PDB entry 6RFD | electron microscopy, 3.90 A resolution | chains A and B of the 5 polymer chains in the assembly

[Chain A]
Molecule: Tubulin alpha-1B chain
Source organism: Bos taurus
UniProtKB: P81947 (TBA1B_BOVIN); residue numbers follow UniProt; this construct covers 1-37, 47-441
Chain sequence (432 residues; row label = number of the first residue in the row; note: 9 numbers in that range are skipped by the numbering (no residue carries them; nothing is unmodelled there)):
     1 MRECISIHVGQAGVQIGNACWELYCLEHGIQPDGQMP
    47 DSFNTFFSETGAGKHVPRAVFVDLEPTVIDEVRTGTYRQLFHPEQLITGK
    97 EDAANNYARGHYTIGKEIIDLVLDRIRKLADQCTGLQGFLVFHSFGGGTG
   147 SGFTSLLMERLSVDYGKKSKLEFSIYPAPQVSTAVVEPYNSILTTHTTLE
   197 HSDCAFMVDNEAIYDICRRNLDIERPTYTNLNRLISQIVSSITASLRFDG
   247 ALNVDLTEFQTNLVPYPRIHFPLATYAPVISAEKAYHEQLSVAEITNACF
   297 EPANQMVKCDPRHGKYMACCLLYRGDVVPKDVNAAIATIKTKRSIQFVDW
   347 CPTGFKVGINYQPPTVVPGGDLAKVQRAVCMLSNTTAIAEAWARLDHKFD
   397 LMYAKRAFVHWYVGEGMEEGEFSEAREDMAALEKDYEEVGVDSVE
Ligand contacts: GTP (guanosine-5'-triphosphate): Gly-10, Gln-11, Ala-12, Gln-15, Asp-69, Glu-71, Asp-98, Asn-101, Ser-140, Gly-142, Gly-143, Gly-144, Thr-145, Gly-146, Ile-171, Thr-179, Glu-183, Asn-206, Tyr-224, Asn-228, Ile-231

[Chain B]
Molecule: Tubulin beta-2B chain
Source organism: Bos taurus
UniProtKB: Q6B856 (TBB2B_BOVIN); residue numbers follow UniProt; this construct covers 1-429
Chain sequence (429 residues; numbered 1 to 429; the number before each row is that of its first residue):
     1 MREIVHIQAGQCGNQIGAKFWEVISDEHGIDPTGSYHGDSDLQLERINVY
    51 YNEAAGNKYVPRAILVDLEPGTMDSVRSGPFGQIFRPDNFVFGQSGAGNN
   101 WAKGHYTEGAELVDSVLDVVRKESESCDCLQGFQLTHSLGGGTGSGMGTL
   151 LISKIREEYPDRIMNTFSVVPSPKVSDTVVEPYNATLSVHQLVENTDETY
   201 CIDNEALYDICFRTLKLTTPTYGDLNHLVSATMSGVTTCLRFPGQLNADL
   251 RKLAVNMVPFPRLHFFMPGFAPLTSRGSQQYRALTVPELTQQMFDAKNMM
   301 AACDPRHGRYLTVAAVFRGRMSMKEVDEQMLNVQNKNSSYFVEWIPNNVK
   351 TAVCDIPPRGLKMSATFIGNSTAIQELFKRISEQFTAMFRRKAFLHWYTG
   401 EGMDEMEFTEAESNMNDLVSEYQQYQDAT
Sequence notes: conflict Ala-55 (Thr in Q6B856), Val-170 (Met in Q6B856), Ala-296 (Ser in Q6B856), Val-316 (Ile in Q6B856)
Ligand contacts: GDP (guanosine-5'-diphosphate): Gly-10, Gln-11, Cys-12, Gln-15, Glu-69, Ala-97, Ser-138, Gly-140, Gly-141, Gly-142, Thr-143, Gly-144, Asp-177, Asn-204, Tyr-222, Asn-226
Swiss-Prot annotation at these positions:
  - motif: Met-1 to Ile-4 (MREI motif)
  - binding site (GTP): Gln-11, Glu-69, Ser-138, Gly-142, Thr-143, Gly-144, Asn-204, Asn-226
  - binding site (Mg(2+)): Glu-69
  - modified residue: Ser-40 (Phosphoserine), Lys-58 (N6-acetyllysine), Ser-172 (Phosphoserine), Thr-285 (Phosphothreonine), Thr-290 (Phosphothreonine), Arg-318 (Omega-N-methylarginine)
  - cross-link (Glycyl lysine isopeptide (Lys-Gly)): Lys-58 (interchain with G-Cter in ubiquitin), Lys-324 (interchain with G-Cter in ubiquitin)

[Chain A / chain B interface]
Contacting residue pairs - 65 pairs, chain A then chain B:
  Met-1(A) with Gln-94(B)
  Arg-2(A) with Glu-69(B); Pro-70(B); Gly-71(B)
  Asp-245(A) with Ser-75(B)
  Ala-247(A) with Gln-15(B)
  Leu-248(A) with Gln-11(B); Asp-177(B)
  Asn-249(A) with Gln-11(B)
  Asp-251(A) with Glu-69(B)
  Thr-253(A) with Gly-98(B); Lys-103(B)
  Glu-254(A) with Gly-98(B); Asn-99(B)
  Gln-256(A) with Trp-397(B), hydrogen bond (backbone-side chain)
  Thr-257(A) with Gly-98(B), hydrogen bond (side chain-backbone); Asn-99(B); Phe-394(B)
  Asn-258(A) with Asn-99(B); Thr-178(B); Val-179(B); Phe-394(B)
  Val-260(A) with Phe-394(B); His-396(B); Trp-397(B), hydrogen bond (backbone-side chain)
  Pro-261(A) with Ala-393(B); Phe-394(B), hydrogen bond (backbone-backbone)
  Tyr-262(A) with Arg-391(B), hydrogen bond (side chain-backbone); Ala-393(B); His-396(B)
  Pro-263(A) with His-396(B)
  Val-324(A) with Thr-219(B)
  Pro-325(A) with Pro-220(B); Tyr-222(B), hydrophobic
  Lys-326(A) with Tyr-208(B); Phe-212(B); Pro-220(B)
  Asn-329(A) with Val-175(B); Glu-205(B), hydrogen bond; Tyr-208(B)
  Lys-336(A) with Lys-174(B), hydrogen bond (side chain-backbone)
  Trp-346(A) with Ala-387(B); Met-388(B); Arg-391(B); Ala-393(B), hydrophobic; Phe-394(B), hydrophobic
  Pro-348(A) with Gln-384(B)
  Thr-349(A) with Ser-176(B); Thr-178(B); Val-179(B), hydrogen bond (side chain-backbone); Pro-182(B); Gln-384(B)
  Gly-350(A) with Ser-176(B), hydrogen bond (backbone-side chain)
  Phe-351(A) with Ser-176(B); Asp-177(B); Thr-178(B); Val-179(B), hydrogen bond (backbone-backbone)
  Lys-352(A) with Asn-99(B); Asp-177(B)
  Val-353(A) with Asp-177(B), hydrogen bond (backbone-side chain)
  Glu-434(A) with Arg-391(B), hydrogen bond (backbone-side chain)
  Val-435(A) with Arg-391(B)
  Val-437(A) with Arg-391(B), hydrogen bond (backbone-side chain)
  Ser-439(A) with Arg-391(B)
  Glu-441(A) with Arg-390(B)
Interface residues without a listed pair, chain A (39 interface residues in all): Thr-130, Gly-246, Leu-259, Cys-315, Ile-332, Cys-347
Interface residues without a listed pair, chain B (35 interface residues in all): Val-180, Thr-221, Lys-392

[Summary]
The interface between chain A and chain B involves 39 residues on one side and 35 on the other; the contacts
include 13 hydrogen bonds. Polar pairs include Gln-256(A)/Trp-397(B), Thr-257(A)/Gly-98(B) and
Val-260(A)/Trp-397(B). Bound to chain A: GTP. Bound to chain B: GDP.
Here chain A is Tubulin alpha-1B chain and chain B is Tubulin beta-2B chain, both from Bos taurus. Entry 6RFD
(Cryo-EM structure of the N-terminal DC repeat (NDC) of NDC-NDC chimera (human sequence) bound to
14-protofilament ...) was determined by electron microscopy (same publication as 6REV and 6RF2).
